2BM4 - chains A and B; structure by X-ray diffraction, 2.20 A resolution.

== Chain A (and B) ==
Name: Pentapeptide repeat family protein
Source organism: Mycobacterium tuberculosis
Notes: chain B of this document is another copy of the same molecule, construct and numbering; everything in this record applies to it too
Reference sequence: O50390 (O50390_MYCTU); numbering as in UniProt (aligned over 1-183)
Chain sequence (186 residues; row label = number of the first residue in the row; numbers below 1 keep their minus sign (Gly-2 is residue -2)):
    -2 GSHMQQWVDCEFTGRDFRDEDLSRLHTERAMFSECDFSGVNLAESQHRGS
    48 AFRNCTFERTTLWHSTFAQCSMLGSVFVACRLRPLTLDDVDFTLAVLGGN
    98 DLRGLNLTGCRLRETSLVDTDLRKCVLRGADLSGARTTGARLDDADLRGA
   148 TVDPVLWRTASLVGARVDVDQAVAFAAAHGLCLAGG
Not modelled in the structure: -2 to 1, 183 (chain B: -2 to 2, 183)

== Chain A / chain B interface ==
Residue-residue contacts - 43 pairs, chain A then chain B:
  Arg145(A) with Ala181(B); Gly182(B)
  Leu159(A) with Gly177(B); Leu178(B)
  Val160(A) with Gly177(B)
  Gly161(A) with Gly177(B), hydrogen bond (backbone-backbone); Cys179(B)
  Ala162(A) with Leu178(B); Cys179(B), hydrogen bond (backbone-backbone)
  Arg163(A) with Cys179(B); Ala181(B)
  Val164(A) with Leu178(B), hydrophobic; Cys179(B), hydrogen bond (backbone-backbone); Leu180(B); Ala181(B)
  Asp165(A) with Leu180(B)
  Ala169(A) with Ala169(B); Ala173(B); Leu180(B), hydrophobic
  Val170(A) with Val166(B), hydrophobic
  Phe172(A) with Phe172(B), hydrophobic; Ala173(B), hydrophobic; His176(B); Leu178(B), hydrophobic
  Ala173(A) with Ala169(B), hydrophobic; Phe172(B), hydrophobic
  His176(A) with Phe172(B)
  Gly177(A) with Val160(B); Gly161(B), hydrogen bond (backbone-backbone)
  Leu178(A) with Ala162(B); Val164(B), hydrophobic; Phe172(B), hydrophobic
  Cys179(A) with Gly161(B); Ala162(B), hydrogen bond (backbone-backbone); Arg163(B); Val164(B), hydrogen bond (backbone-backbone)
  Leu180(A) with Val164(B); Asp165(B); Ala169(B), hydrophobic
  Ala181(A) with Arg145(B); Arg163(B); Val164(B), hydrogen bond (backbone-backbone)
  Gly182(A) with Arg145(B)
Also at the interface, not in a pair above, chain A (21 interface residues in all): Trp154, Val166
Also at the interface, not in a pair above, chain B (21 interface residues in all): Trp154, Leu159, Val170

== Summary ==
The chain A/chain B interface involves 21 residues from each chain, with 7 hydrogen bonds. The backbones
hydrogen-bond at Gly161(A)-Gly177(B), Ala162(A)-Cys179(B) and Val164(A)-Cys179(B).
Chain A and chain B are both Pentapeptide repeat family protein (Mycobacterium tuberculosis); the structure,
The Structure of MfpA (Rv3361c, C2 Crystal form). The Pentapeptide Repeat Protein from Mycobacterium
tuberculosis Folds ..., was determined by X-ray diffraction, deposited together with 2BM5 and 2BM7.
